7BCB - chains A and B of the 4 polymer chains in the assembly; structure by X-ray diffraction, 2.80 A resolution.

Chain A (and B):
Molecule: KORA domain-containing protein
Organism: Escherichia coli K-12
Notes: chain B of this document is another copy of the same molecule, construct and numbering; everything in this record applies to it too
UniProt: Q6I6B7 (Q6I6B7_ECOLX); residues 1-102 here correspond to UniProt positions 6-107 (UniProt number = residue number + 5)
Sequence (110 residues; each row starts with the number of its first residue):
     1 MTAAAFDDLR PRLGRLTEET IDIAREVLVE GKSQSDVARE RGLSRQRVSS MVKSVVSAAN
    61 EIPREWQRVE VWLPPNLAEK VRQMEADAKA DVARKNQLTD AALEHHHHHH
Not modelled in the structure: 1-9, 104-110 (chain B: 1, 99-110)
Sequence notes: conflict Leu98 (Ser103 in Q6I6B7); expression tag (103-110)

Interface between chain A and chain B:
Pairs across the interface - 49 pairs, chain A then chain B:
  Val56(A) with Trp72(B), hydrophobic
  Asn60(A) with Trp72(B)
  Ile62(A) with Trp72(B), hydrophobic
  Glu65(A) with Pro75(B)
  Trp66(A) with Trp72(B); Leu73(B); Pro74(B)
  Gln67(A) with Val71(B); Trp72(B); Leu73(B), hydrogen bond (backbone-backbone); Pro75(B); Ala78(B); Arg82(B), hydrogen bond
  Arg68(A) with Glu70(B), salt bridge; Val71(B); Trp72(B)
  Val69(A) with Val69(B); Glu70(B); Val71(B), hydrogen bond (backbone-backbone)
  Glu70(A) with Arg15(B), salt bridge; Arg68(B), salt bridge; Val69(B); Glu70(B)
  Val71(A) with Gln67(B); Arg68(B); Val69(B), hydrogen bond (backbone-backbone); Glu85(B)
  Trp72(A) with Pro11(B); Arg12(B); Ile62(B), hydrophobic; Trp66(B); Gln67(B); Arg68(B); Glu85(B), hydrogen bond (backbone-side chain)
  Leu73(A) with Trp66(B); Gln67(B), hydrogen bond (backbone-backbone); Val81(B), hydrophobic
  Pro74(A) with Trp66(B)
  Pro75(A) with Glu65(B); Gln67(B)
  Ala78(A) with Gln67(B)
  Val81(A) with Val81(B), hydrophobic
  Arg82(A) with Gln67(B); Val69(B)
  Met84(A) with Leu73(B), hydrophobic; Leu77(B), hydrophobic
  Glu85(A) with Val71(B); Trp72(B); Leu73(B)
Interface residues without a listed pair, chain A (20 interface residues in all): Ala88
Interface residues without a listed pair, chain B (21 interface residues in all): Ala88

In short:
20 residues of chain A face 21 of chain B across their interface, with 6 hydrogen bonds and 3 salt bridges.
Polar contacts include Arg68(A)-Glu70(B), Glu70(A)-Arg15(B) and Gln67(A)-Arg82(B).
Chain A and chain B are both KORA domain-containing protein (Escherichia coli K-12); the structure, Crystal
structure of the HTH DNA binding protein ArdK from R388 plasmid bound to IR3 DNA, was determined by X-ray
diffraction, deposited together with 7BCA.
